PDB entry 1R4Q | X-ray diffraction, 2.50 A resolution | chains A and F of the 6 polymer chains in the assembly

== Chain A ==
Molecule: SHT cytotoxin A subunit
Organism: Shigella dysenteriae
Notes: EC 3.2.2.22
UniProt: Q7BQ99 (Q7BQ99_SHIDY); residues 1-293 here correspond to UniProt positions 23-315 (UniProt number = residue number + 22)
Chain sequence (293 residues; row label = number of the first residue in the row):
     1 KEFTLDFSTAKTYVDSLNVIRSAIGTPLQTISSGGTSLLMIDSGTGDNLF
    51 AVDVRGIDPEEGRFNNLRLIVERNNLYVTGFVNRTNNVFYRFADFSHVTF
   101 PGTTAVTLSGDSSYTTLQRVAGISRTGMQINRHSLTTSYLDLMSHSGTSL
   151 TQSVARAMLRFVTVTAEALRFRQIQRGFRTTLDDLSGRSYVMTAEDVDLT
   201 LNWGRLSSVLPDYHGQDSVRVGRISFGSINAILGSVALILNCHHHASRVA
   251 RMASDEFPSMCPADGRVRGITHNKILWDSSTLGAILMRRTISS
Unresolved in the structure: 244-256, 290-293
Disulfides: Cys-242/Cys-261

== Chain F ==
Molecule: Shigella toxin chain B
Organism: Shigella dysenteriae
UniProt: Q7BQ98 (Q7BQ98_SHIDY); residues 1-69 here correspond to UniProt positions 21-89 (UniProt number = residue number + 20)
Chain sequence (69 residues; numbered 1 to 69; the number before each row is that of its first residue):
     1 TPDCVTGKVEYTKYNDDDTFTVKVGDKELFTNRWNLQSLLLSAQITGMTV
    51 TIKTNACHNGGGFSEVIFR
Disulfides: Cys-4/Cys-57

== How chain A and chain F interact ==
Contacting residue pairs - 15 pairs, chain A then chain F:
  Arg-220(A) / Ile-45(F)
  His-272(A) / Met-48(F)
  His-272(A) / Arg-69(F)  hydrogen bond (side chain-backbone)
  Asn-273(A) / Lys-8(F)
  Asn-273(A) / Gly-47(F)
  Asn-273(A) / Thr-49(F)  hydrogen bond
  Asn-273(A) / Arg-69(F)
  Ile-275(A) / Gly-47(F)
  Trp-277(A) / Ile-45(F)
  Trp-277(A) / Thr-46(F)  hydrogen bond (side chain-backbone)
  Leu-282(A) / Thr-46(F)
  Ile-285(A) / Ile-45(F)  hydrophobic
  Ile-285(A) / Thr-46(F)
  Arg-288(A) / Ser-38(F)
  Arg-288(A) / Ser-42(F)  hydrogen bond
Other interface residues (no listed pair), chain A (9 interface residues in all): Leu-286

== Summary ==
Chain A and chain F each contribute 9 residues to their interface, with 4 hydrogen bonds. Polar pairs include
His-272(A)/Arg-69(F), Asn-273(A)/Thr-49(F) and Trp-277(A)/Thr-46(F).
Chain A is SHT cytotoxin A subunit and chain F is Shigella toxin chain B, both from Shigella dysenteriae; the
structure, Shiga toxin, was determined by X-ray diffraction, deposited together with 1R4P.
